6ARZ - chains A and B; structure by X-ray diffraction, 2.50 A resolution.

# Chain A (and B)
Name: Uncharacterized protein
Source organism: Pseudomonas phage JBD5
Notes: fragment: AcrE1; chain B of this document is another copy of the same molecule, construct and numbering; everything in this record applies to it too
UniProtKB: L7P7L6 (L7P7L6_9CAUD); residues 2-100 here = UniProt positions 2-100
Sequence (108 residues; numbered 1 to 108; the number before each row is that of its first residue):
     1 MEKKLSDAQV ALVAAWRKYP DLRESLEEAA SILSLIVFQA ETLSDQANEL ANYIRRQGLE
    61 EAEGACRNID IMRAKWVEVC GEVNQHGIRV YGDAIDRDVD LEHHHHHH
Not modelled in the structure: 97-108 (chain B: 93-108)
Modified / non-standard residues: Mse1 (selenomethionine); Mse72 (selenomethionine; parent Met)
Differences from the reference sequence: expression tag (1, 101-108)
From the paper describing this entry:
  - contacts within the chain: Leu5-Val79 (backbone contact), Glu41-Arg89 (salt bridge)

# Interface between chain A and chain B
Contacting residue pairs (80):
  Mse1(A) with Ser25(B); Glu28(B); Ala29(B)
  Lys3(A) with Ile32(B); Leu35(B)
  Lys4(A) with Ile32(B)
  Leu5(A) with Ile36(B), hydrophobic
  Asp7(A) with Ile32(B)
  Ala8(A) with Ile32(B), hydrophobic
  Ala11(A) with Ser25(B); Leu26(B)
  Leu12(A) with Leu12(B), hydrophobic; Leu26(B), hydrophobic
  Ala15(A) with Leu22(B), hydrophobic
  Lys18(A) with Asp21(B)
  Tyr19(A) with Tyr19(B), hydrophobic; Asp21(B), hydrogen bond; Leu22(B), hydrophobic
  Asp21(A) with Tyr19(B), hydrogen bond
  Leu22(A) with Ala15(B), hydrophobic; Tyr19(B), hydrophobic; Leu22(B), hydrophobic
  Ser25(A) with Mse1(B); Ala11(B)
  Leu26(A) with Ala11(B)
  Glu28(A) with Mse1(B); Lys3(B), salt bridge
  Ser31(A) with Lys3(B), hydrogen bond
  Ile32(A) with Mse1(B), hydrophobic; Lys3(B); Lys4(B); Ala8(B), hydrophobic
  Leu33(A) with Leu33(B), hydrophobic
  Leu35(A) with Lys3(B)
  Ile36(A) with Leu5(B), hydrophobic; Trp76(B); Cys80(B), hydrophobic
  Gln39(A) with Lys75(B); Trp76(B); Val79(B)
  Ala40(A) with Ala40(B), hydrophobic
  Thr42(A) with Mse72(B)
  Leu43(A) with Leu43(B), hydrophobic; Ser44(B); Mse72(B); Arg73(B)
  Ser44(A) with Leu43(B)
  Gln46(A) with Ala65(B); Asn68(B), hydrogen bond; Ile69(B); Mse72(B)
  Ala47(A) with Ala47(B), hydrophobic
  Leu50(A) with Ile54(B), hydrophobic; Ala62(B), hydrophobic; Ala65(B), hydrophobic; Ile69(B), hydrophobic
  Tyr53(A) with Leu59(B); Glu61(B), hydrogen bond; Ala62(B), hydrophobic
  Ile54(A) with Leu50(B), hydrophobic; Ile54(B), hydrophobic
  Gln57(A) with Glu61(B), hydrogen bond
  Leu59(A) with Leu59(B), hydrophobic
  Glu61(A) with Tyr53(B)
  Ala62(A) with Tyr53(B), hydrophobic
  Ala65(A) with Gln46(B); Leu50(B), hydrophobic
  Asn68(A) with Gln46(B), hydrogen bond
  Ile69(A) with Gln46(B); Leu50(B), hydrophobic
  Mse72(A) with Thr42(B); Leu43(B); Gln46(B)
  Arg73(A) with Leu43(B)
  Lys75(A) with Gln39(B)
  Trp76(A) with Ile36(B), hydrophobic; Gln39(B)
  Val79(A) with Leu35(B), hydrophobic; Gln39(B)
  Cys80(A) with Ile36(B), hydrophobic
Other interface residues (no listed pair), chain A (48 interface residues in all): Ala29, Val37, Ala51, Cys66
Other interface residues (no listed pair), chain B (45 interface residues in all): Lys18, Val37, Ala51, Gln57

# In short
The interface between chain A and chain B involves 48 residues on one side and 45 on the other; the contacts
include 7 hydrogen bonds and 1 salt bridge. Polar pairs include Glu28(A)-Lys3(B), Tyr19(A)-Asp21(B) and
Ser31(A)-Lys3(B). From the paper: contacts within the chain involving Leu5(A), Val79(A) and Glu41(A) among
others.
Chain A and chain B are both Uncharacterized protein (Pseudomonas phage JBD5); the structure, Structure of a
phage anti-CRISPR protein, was determined by X-ray diffraction together with 6AS3 from the same study.
